PDB entry 5YZH | X-ray diffraction, 1.99 A resolution | chains A and B

Chain A (and B):
Molecule: Isocitrate dehydrogenase [NADP] cytoplasmic
Source organism: Mus musculus
Notes: EC 1.1.1.42; chain B of this document is another copy of the same molecule, construct and numbering; everything in this record applies to it too
Reference sequence: O88844 (IDHC_MOUSE); residues 1-414 here = UniProt positions 1-414
Sequence (414 residues; numbered 1 to 414; the number before each row is that of its first residue):
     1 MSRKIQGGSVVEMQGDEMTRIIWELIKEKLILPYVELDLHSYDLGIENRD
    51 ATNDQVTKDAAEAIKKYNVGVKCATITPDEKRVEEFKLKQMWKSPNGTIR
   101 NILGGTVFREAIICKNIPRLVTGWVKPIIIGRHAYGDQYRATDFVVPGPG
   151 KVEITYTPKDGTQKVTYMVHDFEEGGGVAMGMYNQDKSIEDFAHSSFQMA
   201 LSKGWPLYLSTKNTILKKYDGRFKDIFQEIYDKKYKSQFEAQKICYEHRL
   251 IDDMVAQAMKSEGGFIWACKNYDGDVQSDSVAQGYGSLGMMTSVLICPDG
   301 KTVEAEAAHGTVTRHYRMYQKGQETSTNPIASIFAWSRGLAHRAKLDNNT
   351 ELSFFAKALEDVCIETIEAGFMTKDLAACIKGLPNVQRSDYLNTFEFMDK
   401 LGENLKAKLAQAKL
Unresolved in the structure: 1-2 (chain B: 1-3, 413-414)
Small-molecule neighbours:
  - NADP (NAP; NADP nicotinamide-adenine-dinucleotide phosphate), molecule 1: K72, A74, T75, I76, T77, R82, N96, L288, G289, E306, A307, A308, H309, G310, T311, V312, T313, R314, H315, T327, N328, D375
  - NADP (NAP), molecule 2: T214, L250, D252, D253, Q257, K260
Swiss-Prot annotation at these positions:
  - binding site (NADP(+)): T75 to T77, R82, K260, G310 to H315, N328
  - binding site (substrate): T77, S94 to R100, R109, R132, K212
  - binding site (Mn(2+)): D252, D275, D279
  - site (Critical for catalysis): Y139, K212
  - modified residue: S2 (N-acetylserine), Y42 (Phosphotyrosine), K81 (N6-acetyllysine), K126 (N6-succinyllysine), K224 (N6-acetyllysine), K233 (N6-acetyllysine), K243 (N6-acetyllysine), K321 (N6-acetyllysine), S389 (Phosphoserine), K400 (N6-succinyllysine)
  - mutagenesis: C245 (C245S: No effect on inhibition by cadmium ions), C379 (C379S: Decreased inhibition by cadmium ions)
What the authors report for this chain:
  - mutagenesis - C245S: unchanged catalytic activity on Cd2+
  - mutagenesis - C379S: decreased catalytic activity on Cd2+
  - mutagenesis - C379S: unchanged catalytic activity on in the absence of Cd2+

Chain A / chain B interface:
Pairs across the interface - 178 pairs, chain A then chain B:
  T77(A) - T214(B)
  T77(A) - K217(B)
  P78(A) - K217(B)  hydrogen bond (backbone-side chain)
  D79(A) - N213(B)  hydrogen bond
  K81(A) - K224(B)
  M91(A) - K217(B)
  M91(A) - K218(B)
  W92(A) - K217(B)  hydrogen bond (backbone-side chain)
  S94(A) - I215(B)
  L120(A) - L120(B)
  L120(A) - V121(B)
  L120(A) - T122(B)  hydrogen bond (backbone-backbone)
  L120(A) - M259(B)
  L120(A) - K260(B)
  V121(A) - L120(B)
  V121(A) - M259(B)  hydrophobic
  T122(A) - L120(B)  hydrogen bond (backbone-backbone)
  T122(A) - T122(B)
  Y135(A) - H170(B)
  Q138(A) - Q138(B)
  Q138(A) - I215(B)
  Q138(A) - L216(B)
  A141(A) - L216(B)  hydrophobic
  T142(A) - Y167(B)
  T142(A) - M168(B)  hydrogen bond (side chain-backbone)
  T142(A) - V169(B)
  D143(A) - L216(B)
  D143(A) - K217(B)  hydrogen bond (side chain-backbone)
  D143(A) - K218(B)  hydrogen bond (side chain-backbone)
  D143(A) - Y219(B)  hydrogen bond (side chain-backbone)
  F144(A) - I154(B)  hydrophobic
  F144(A) - Y167(B)  hydrophobic
  F144(A) - K218(B)
  V146(A) - Y156(B)  hydrophobic
  P147(A) - Y156(B)
  G148(A) - Y156(B)  hydrogen bond (backbone-side chain)
  P149(A) - Y156(B)  hydrogen bond (backbone-side chain)
  P149(A) - P158(B)
  P149(A) - K159(B)  hydrogen bond (backbone-backbone)
  G150(A) - Y156(B)
  G150(A) - T157(B)
  G150(A) - K159(B)
  K151(A) - T155(B)
  K151(A) - Y156(B)
  K151(A) - T157(B)  hydrogen bond (backbone-backbone)
  V152(A) - I154(B)  hydrophobic
  V152(A) - T155(B)
  E153(A) - I154(B)
  E153(A) - T155(B)  hydrogen bond (backbone-backbone)
  I154(A) - F144(B)  hydrophobic
  I154(A) - V152(B)  hydrophobic
  I154(A) - E153(B)
  I154(A) - M180(B)
  I154(A) - G181(B)
  T155(A) - K151(B)
  T155(A) - V152(B)
  T155(A) - E153(B)  hydrogen bond (backbone-backbone)
  Y156(A) - V146(B)  hydrophobic
  Y156(A) - P147(B)  hydrophobic
  Y156(A) - G148(B)  hydrogen bond (side chain-backbone)
  Y156(A) - P149(B)  hydrogen bond (side chain-backbone)
  Y156(A) - K151(B)
  T157(A) - G150(B)
  T157(A) - K151(B)  hydrogen bond (backbone-backbone)
  P158(A) - P149(B)
  P158(A) - G150(B)
  K159(A) - P149(B)  hydrogen bond (backbone-backbone)
  K159(A) - G150(B)
  Y167(A) - T142(B)
  Y167(A) - F144(B)  hydrophobic
  M168(A) - T142(B)  hydrogen bond (backbone-side chain)
  V169(A) - T142(B)
  V169(A) - G181(B)
  V169(A) - Y183(B)
  H170(A) - Y135(B)
  H170(A) - Y183(B)  hydrogen bond
  H170(A) - Q185(B)  hydrogen bond
  F172(A) - Y183(B)  hydrophobic
  F172(A) - N184(B)
  F172(A) - Q185(B)
  G176(A) - Q185(B)
  G176(A) - D186(B)  hydrogen bond (backbone-backbone)
  G177(A) - N184(B)
  G177(A) - D186(B)
  V178(A) - Y183(B)
  V178(A) - N184(B)  hydrogen bond (backbone-backbone)
  V178(A) - K218(B)
  V178(A) - Y219(B)  hydrophobic
  V178(A) - R222(B)
  A179(A) - M182(B)
  A179(A) - Y219(B)
  M180(A) - I154(B)
  M180(A) - M180(B)
  M180(A) - G181(B)
  M180(A) - M182(B)  hydrogen bond (backbone-backbone)
  M180(A) - L216(B)  hydrophobic
  M180(A) - Y219(B)  hydrophobic
  G181(A) - I154(B)
  G181(A) - V169(B)
  G181(A) - M180(B)
  M182(A) - A179(B)
  M182(A) - M180(B)  hydrogen bond (backbone-backbone)
  M182(A) - M182(B)  hydrophobic
  Y183(A) - V169(B)
  Y183(A) - H170(B)  hydrogen bond
  Y183(A) - V178(B)
  N184(A) - F172(B)
  N184(A) - G177(B)
  N184(A) - V178(B)  hydrogen bond (backbone-backbone)
  Q185(A) - H170(B)  hydrogen bond
  Q185(A) - F172(B)
  Q185(A) - G176(B)
  D186(A) - G176(B)  hydrogen bond (backbone-backbone)
  D186(A) - G177(B)
  K212(A) - D275(B)  salt bridge
  N213(A) - D79(B)  hydrogen bond
  T214(A) - T77(B)
  I215(A) - S94(B)
  I215(A) - Q138(B)
  L216(A) - Q138(B)
  L216(A) - D143(B)
  L216(A) - M180(B)  hydrophobic
  K217(A) - T77(B)
  K217(A) - P78(B)  hydrogen bond (side chain-backbone)
  K217(A) - M91(B)
  K217(A) - W92(B)  hydrogen bond (side chain-backbone)
  K217(A) - D143(B)  hydrogen bond (backbone-side chain)
  K218(A) - D143(B)  hydrogen bond (backbone-side chain)
  K218(A) - F144(B)
  K218(A) - V145(B)
  K218(A) - V178(B)
  Y219(A) - D143(B)  hydrogen bond (backbone-side chain)
  Y219(A) - V178(B)
  Y219(A) - A179(B)
  Y219(A) - M180(B)  hydrophobic
  R222(A) - V178(B)
  E247(A) - R314(B)  salt bridge
  R249(A) - R314(B)
  I251(A) - Y272(B)
  I251(A) - V276(B)  hydrophobic
  D252(A) - D275(B)
  D252(A) - V276(B)
  D252(A) - D279(B)
  V255(A) - V276(B)
  V255(A) - S280(B)
  A256(A) - D279(B)
  A256(A) - Q283(B)
  A256(A) - L288(B)  hydrophobic
  M259(A) - L120(B)
  M259(A) - V121(B)  hydrophobic
  M259(A) - M259(B)  hydrophobic
  M259(A) - S280(B)
  M259(A) - Q283(B)
  M259(A) - G284(B)
  K260(A) - L120(B)
  K260(A) - Q283(B)
  Y272(A) - I251(B)
  Y272(A) - Y272(B)  hydrophobic
  Y272(A) - D273(B)  hydrogen bond
  D273(A) - Y272(B)  hydrogen bond
  D275(A) - K212(B)  salt bridge
  D275(A) - D252(B)
  V276(A) - I251(B)  hydrophobic
  V276(A) - V255(B)
  V276(A) - Q277(B)
  Q277(A) - V276(B)
  Q277(A) - Q277(B)  hydrogen bond
  D279(A) - D252(B)
  D279(A) - A256(B)
  S280(A) - V255(B)
  S280(A) - M259(B)
  Q283(A) - A256(B)
  Q283(A) - M259(B)
  Q283(A) - K260(B)
  G284(A) - M259(B)
  L288(A) - A256(B)  hydrophobic
  R314(A) - E247(B)  salt bridge
  R314(A) - R249(B)
Other interface residues (no listed pair), chain A (81 interface residues in all): E80, K93, R119, Y139, V145, E173, D253
Other interface residues (no listed pair), chain B (80 interface residues in all): E80, K93, R119, Y139, A141, D225

Overview:
81 residues of chain A and 80 residues of chain B are in contact; the contacts include 39 hydrogen bonds and 4
salt bridges. Polar contacts include K212(A)-D275(B), E247(A)-R314(B) and P78(A)-K217(B). From the paper:
C379S of chain A reduces catalytic activity on Cd2+; C245S of chain A leaves catalytic activity on Cd2+
unchanged.
Both chains are Isocitrate dehydrogenase [NADP] cytoplasmic (Mus musculus). Entry 5YZH (Crystal Structure of
Mouse Cytosolic Isocitrate Dehydrogenase) was determined by X-ray diffraction, deposited together with 5YZI.
